Entry 8WD8 (electron microscopy, 2.90 A resolution); this record covers chains A and G of the 6 polymer chains in the assembly.

Chain A:
Name: Argonaute family protein
Source organism: Thermococcus thioreducens
Reference sequence: A0A0Q2M2Z1 (A0A0Q2M2Z1_9EURY); numbering as in UniProt (aligned over 1-750)
Amino-acid sequence (750 residues; numbered 1 to 750; the number before each row is that of its first residue):
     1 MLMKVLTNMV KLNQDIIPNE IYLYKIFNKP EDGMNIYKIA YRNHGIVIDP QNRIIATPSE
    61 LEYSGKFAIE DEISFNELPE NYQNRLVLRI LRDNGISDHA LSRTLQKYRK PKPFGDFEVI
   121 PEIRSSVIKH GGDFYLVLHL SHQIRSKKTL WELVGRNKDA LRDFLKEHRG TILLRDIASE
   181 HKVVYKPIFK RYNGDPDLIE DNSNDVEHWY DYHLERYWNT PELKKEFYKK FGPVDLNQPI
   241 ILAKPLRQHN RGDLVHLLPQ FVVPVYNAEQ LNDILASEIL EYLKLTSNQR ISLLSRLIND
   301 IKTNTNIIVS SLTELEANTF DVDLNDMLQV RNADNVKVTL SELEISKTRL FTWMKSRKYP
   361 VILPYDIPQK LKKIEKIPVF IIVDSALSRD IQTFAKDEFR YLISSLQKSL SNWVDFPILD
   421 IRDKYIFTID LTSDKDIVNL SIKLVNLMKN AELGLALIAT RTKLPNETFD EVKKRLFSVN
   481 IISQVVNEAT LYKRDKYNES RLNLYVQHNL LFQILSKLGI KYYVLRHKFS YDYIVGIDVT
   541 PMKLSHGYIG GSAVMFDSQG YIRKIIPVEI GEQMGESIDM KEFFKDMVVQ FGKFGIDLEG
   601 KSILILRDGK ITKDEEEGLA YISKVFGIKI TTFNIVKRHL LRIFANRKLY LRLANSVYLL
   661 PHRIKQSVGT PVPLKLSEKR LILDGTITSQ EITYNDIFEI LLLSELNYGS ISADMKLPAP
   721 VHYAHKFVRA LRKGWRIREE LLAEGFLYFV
Ion coordination: Mg2+ site 1: Gln513, Val750 (shared with DG1(G), DA3(G) of chain G); Mg2+ site 2: Asp538 (shared with 1 residue of chain T); Mg2+ site 3: Asp538, Asp608 (shared with 2 residues of chain T); Zn2+: His546 (shared with 1 residue of chain B)

Chain G:
Molecule: Guide DNA
Sequence (16 nucleotides; numbered 1 to 16; the number before each row is that of its first residue):
     1 GGAGGTAGTA GGTTGT
Ion coordination: Mg2+: DG1, DA3 (shared with Gln513(A), Val750(A) of chain A)

Interface between chain A and chain G:
Pairs across the interface (84; chain A residue first):
  Tyr37(A) with DG15(G), hydrogen bond to the base
  Ile48(A) with DT16(G), phosphate contact
  Asp49(A) with DT16(G), sugar contact
  Pro50(A) with DG15(G), sugar contact; DT16(G), sugar contact
  Gln51(A) with DT16(G), sugar contact
  Tyr82(A) with DG15(G), phosphate contact; DT16(G), hydrogen bond to the phosphate
  Arg85(A) with DG15(G), base contact
  Ser141(A) with DG8(G), phosphate contact
  His142(A) with DG8(G), hydrogen bond to the phosphate; DT9(G), phosphate contact
  Gln143(A) with DT9(G), phosphate contact
  Ile144(A) with DG8(G), sugar contact; DT9(G), hydrogen bond to the phosphate
  Arg175(A) with DA10(G), salt bridge to the phosphate
  Val184(A) with DA10(G), phosphate contact; DG11(G), phosphate contact
  Leu246(A) with DA10(G), phosphate contact; DG11(G), phosphate contact
  Arg247(A) with DG11(G), salt bridge to the phosphate; DG12(G), salt bridge to the phosphate
  Gln248(A) with DG12(G), phosphate contact
  Val265(A) with DT9(G), phosphate contact
  Tyr266(A) with DT9(G), sugar contact
  Leu283(A) with DG8(G), sugar contact
  Lys284(A) with DG5(G), base contact; DT6(G), sugar contact; DA7(G), sugar contact
  Leu285(A) with DA7(G), phosphate contact
  Arg290(A) with DA7(G), salt bridge to the phosphate
  Leu464(A) with DG1(G), hydrogen bond to the base
  Asn466(A) with DG1(G), hydrogen bond to the base
  Phe469(A) with DG1(G), stacking on the base
  Lys473(A) with DG1(G), salt bridge to the phosphate
  Ser483(A) with DG1(G), phosphate contact
  Gln484(A) with DG1(G), phosphate contact
  Val485(A) with DG1(G), sugar contact; DG2(G), phosphate contact
  Val486(A) with DG2(G), phosphate contact
  Asn487(A) with DG2(G), hydrogen bond to the phosphate
  Thr490(A) with DG2(G), hydrogen bond to the phosphate
  Lys493(A) with DG2(G), base contact
  Val506(A) with DG2(G), base contact
  Asn509(A) with DG2(G), hydrogen bond to the base; DA3(G), hydrogen bond to the sugar
  Leu510(A) with DG2(G), sugar contact
  Gln513(A) with DG1(G), phosphate contact; DG2(G), hydrogen bond to the phosphate; DA3(G), phosphate contact
  Lys517(A) with DG1(G), salt bridge to the phosphate
  His546(A) with DT13(G), salt bridge to the phosphate
  Tyr548(A) with DT13(G), sugar contact
  Gly575(A) with DT14(G), phosphate contact
  Glu576(A) with DT13(G), phosphate contact; DT14(G), hydrogen bond to the phosphate
  Ser577(A) with DT14(G), hydrogen bond to the phosphate
  Thr612(A) with DG15(G), phosphate contact
  Lys613(A) with DG15(G), hydrogen bond to the phosphate; DT16(G), phosphate contact
  Arg642(A) with DA7(G), salt bridge to the phosphate
  His662(A) with DG5(G), hydrogen bond to the phosphate; DT6(G), salt bridge to the phosphate
  Ile664(A) with DG5(G), phosphate contact; DT6(G), phosphate contact
  Gln666(A) with DG4(G), base contact
  Gly669(A) with DT6(G), phosphate contact; DA7(G), phosphate contact
  Thr670(A) with DT6(G), sugar contact; DA7(G), hydrogen bond to the phosphate
  Pro671(A) with DT6(G), phosphate contact
  Val672(A) with DT6(G), hydrogen bond to the phosphate
  Asn707(A) with DG4(G), phosphate contact
  Gly709(A) with DA3(G), sugar contact; DG4(G), phosphate contact
  Ser710(A) with DA3(G), phosphate contact
  Ser712(A) with DG2(G), base contact
  Ala713(A) with DG4(G), sugar contact
  Met715(A) with DG4(G), phosphate contact; DG5(G), phosphate contact
  Lys716(A) with DG5(G), hydrogen bond to the phosphate
  His722(A) with DG4(G), salt bridge to the phosphate
  Lys726(A) with DG4(G), salt bridge to the phosphate
  Val750(A) with DG1(G), phosphate contact
Other interface residues (no listed pair), chain A (71 interface residues in all): Leu173, Asn267, Leu280, Pro465, Asp614, Asp714, Leu717, Arg729

Summary:
71 residues of chain A face 16 of chain G across their interface; the contacts include 18 hydrogen bonds, 11
salt bridges and 1 aromatic stacking contact. Polar contacts include Tyr37(A)-DG15(G), Leu464(A)-DG1(G) and
Asn466(A)-DG1(G). Gln513(A), Val750(A), DG1(G) and DA3(G) form the Mg2+ site.
Here chain A is Argonaute family protein (Thermococcus thioreducens) and chain G is Guide DNA. Entry 8WD8
(Cryo-EM structure of TtdAgo-guide DNA-target DNA complex) was determined by electron microscopy (same
publication as 8JPX).
